Entry 3U85 (X-ray diffraction, 3.00 A resolution); this record covers chains A and B.

# Chain A
Protein: Menin
Organism: Homo sapiens
Reference sequence: O00255 (MEN1_HUMAN), isoform O00255-2; residue numbers follow UniProt; this construct covers 2-459, 520-610
Sequence (550 residues; each row starts with the number of its first residue; note: 60 numbers in that range are skipped by the numbering (no residue carries them; nothing is unmodelled there)):
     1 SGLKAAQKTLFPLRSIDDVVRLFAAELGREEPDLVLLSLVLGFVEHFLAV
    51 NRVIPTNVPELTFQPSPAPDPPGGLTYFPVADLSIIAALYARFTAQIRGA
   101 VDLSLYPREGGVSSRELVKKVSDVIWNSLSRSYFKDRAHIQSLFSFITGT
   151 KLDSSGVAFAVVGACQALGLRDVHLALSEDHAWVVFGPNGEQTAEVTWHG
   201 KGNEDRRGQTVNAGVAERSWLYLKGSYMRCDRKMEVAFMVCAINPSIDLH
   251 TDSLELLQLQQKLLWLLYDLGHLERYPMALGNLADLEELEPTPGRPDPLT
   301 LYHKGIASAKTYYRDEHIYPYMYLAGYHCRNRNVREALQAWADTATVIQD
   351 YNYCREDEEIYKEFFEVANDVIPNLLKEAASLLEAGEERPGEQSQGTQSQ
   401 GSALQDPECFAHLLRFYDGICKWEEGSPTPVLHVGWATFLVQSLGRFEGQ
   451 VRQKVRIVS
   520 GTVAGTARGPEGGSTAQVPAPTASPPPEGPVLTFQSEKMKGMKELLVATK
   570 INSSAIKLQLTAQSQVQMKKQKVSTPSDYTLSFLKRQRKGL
Not modelled in the structure: 1, 386-401, 528-547, 582-610
Differences from the reference sequence: expression tag (1)
UniProt features mapped onto this chain:
  - natural variant: Pro12 (P12L: In MEN1), Leu22 (L22R: In MEN1), Glu26 (E26K: In parathyroid adenoma and MEN1), Leu39 (L39W: In MEN1), Gly42 (G42D: In MEN1), Glu45 (E45G: In MEN1; E45K: In MEN1), Leu89 to Ala95 (deletion: In MEN1), Arg98 (R98L: In MEN1), Gly110 (G110E: In MEN1), Lys119 (deletion: In MEN1), Lys135 (K135I: In MEN1), His139 (H139D: In MEN1; H139P: In MEN1; H139R: In MEN1; H139Y: In MEN1), 76 further natural variant entries in UniProt
  - mutagenesis: Ala182 (A182F: Reduced interaction with KMT2A), Met278 (M278W: Loss of interaction with KMT2A and JUND), Asp285 (D285R: Reduced interaction with KMT2A; when associated with R-288 and R-290), Glu288 (E288R: Reduced interaction with KMT2A; when associated with R-285 and R-290), Glu290 (E290R: Reduced interaction with KMT2A; when associated with R-285 and R-288), Tyr319 (Y319A: Reduced interaction with KMT2A), Tyr323 (Y323A: Reduced interaction with KMT2A), Glu366 (E366A: Reduced interaction with KMT2A; when associated with A-370), Asp370 (D370A: Reduced interaction with KMT2A; when associated with A-366)
  - modified residue: Ser543 (Phosphoserine), Thr594 (Phosphothreonine)
What the authors report for this chain:
  - mutagenesis - M278W: abolished binding to Histone-lysine N-methyltransferase 2A (chain B)
  - disease-associated variants - H139D, C241F, A242V, G281R: decreased binding to Histone-lysine N-methyltransferase 2A (chain B)
  - disease-associated variants - A284Q, T344R: decreased stability

# Chain B
Protein: Histone-lysine N-methyltransferase 2A
Organism: Homo sapiens
Notes: EC 2.1.1.43
Reference sequence: Q03164 (KMT2A_HUMAN), isoform Q03164-3; numbering as in UniProt (aligned over 6-25)
Sequence (21 residues; each row starts with the number of its first residue):
     5 SRWRFPARPGTTGGGGGGGRR
Not modelled in the structure: 14-25
Differences from the reference sequence: expression tag (5)
UniProt features mapped onto this chain:
  - motif: Arg6 to Arg25 (Menin-binding motif (MBM))
  - mutagenesis: Arg6 (R6A: Reduced interaction with MEN1), Trp7 (W7A: Reduced interaction with MEN1), Arg8 (R8A: Reduced interaction with MEN1), Phe9 (F9A: Loss of interaction with MEN1; F9H/Y: Reduced interaction with MEN1), Pro10 (P10A: Reduced interaction with MEN1), Ala11 (A11R: Reduced interaction with MEN1), Arg12 (R12A: Reduced interaction with MEN1), Pro13 (P13A: Reduced interaction with MEN1), Arg24 (R24E: Reduced interaction with MEN1; when associated with E-25), Arg25 (R25E: Reduced interaction with MEN1; when associated with E-24)
What the authors report for this chain:
  - contacts within the chain: Arg8-Pro13 (hydrogen bond)
  - mutagenesis - R24E/R25E (21-fold): decreased binding to Menin (chain A)

# How chain A and chain B interact
Contacting residue pairs - 29 pairs, chain A then chain B:
  Asp136(A) with Arg6(B); Trp7(B)
  Arg137(A) with Arg6(B); Trp7(B)
  Ala138(A) with Arg6(B)
  Asp153(A) with Trp7(B)
  Ser154(A) with Trp7(B)
  Ser155(A) with Trp7(B); Pro10(B)
  Ser178(A) with Phe9(B)
  Glu179(A) with Phe9(B)
  Asp180(A) with Phe9(B)
  His181(A) with Phe9(B)
  Phe238(A) with Pro10(B), hydrophobic
  Cys241(A) with Ala11(B)
  Asn244(A) with Ser5(B); Arg6(B), hydrogen bond (side chain-backbone)
  Ser246(A) with Ser5(B), hydrogen bond
  Met278(A) with Pro10(B); Ala11(B); Arg12(B)
  Asn282(A) with Ala11(B)
  Tyr319(A) with Arg12(B); Pro13(B), hydrophobic
  Tyr323(A) with Ala11(B), hydrogen bond (side chain-backbone); Arg12(B), hydrogen bond (side chain-backbone); Pro13(B), hydrophobic
  Glu359(A) with Arg12(B), salt bridge
  Glu363(A) with Arg12(B), salt bridge
Other interface residues (no listed pair), chain A (27 interface residues in all): His139, Leu177, Ala182, Ala242, Leu249, Tyr276, Met322
From the paper, about this interface:
  - residue pairs: Tyr319(A)-Pro13(B) (pi stacking), Tyr323(A)-Pro13(B) (pi stacking)
  - interface residues, chain B: Arg6(B), Phe9(B), Arg12(B)

# Overview
The interface between chain A and chain B involves 27 residues on one side and 8 on the other, with 4 hydrogen
bonds and 2 salt bridges. Polar contacts include Glu359(A)-Arg12(B), Glu363(A)-Arg12(B) and Asn244(A)-Arg6(B).
The authors report pi stacking between Tyr319(A) and Pro13(B) and Tyr323(A) and Pro13(B). The paper reports
that H139D, C241F and A242V of chain A, among others, reduce binding to Histone-lysine N-methyltransferase 2A
(chain B); interface residues Arg6(B), Phe9(B) and Arg12(B); 8 substitutions were tested in all.
Chain A is Menin and chain B is Histone-lysine N-methyltransferase 2A, both from Homo sapiens; the structure,
Crystal structure of human menin in complex with MLL1, was determined by X-ray diffraction (same publication
as 3U84, 3U86 and 3U88).
